PDB entry 7C7L | electron microscopy, 3.30 A resolution | chains A and C of the 5 polymer chains in the assembly

Chain A:
Molecule: CRISPR-associated protein Cas14a.1
Organism: uncultured archaeon
UniProtKB: A0A482D308 (A0A482D308_9ARCH); numbering as in UniProt (aligned over 1-529)
Sequence (539 residues; each row starts with the number of its first residue; numbers below 1 keep their minus sign (Met-9 is residue -9)):
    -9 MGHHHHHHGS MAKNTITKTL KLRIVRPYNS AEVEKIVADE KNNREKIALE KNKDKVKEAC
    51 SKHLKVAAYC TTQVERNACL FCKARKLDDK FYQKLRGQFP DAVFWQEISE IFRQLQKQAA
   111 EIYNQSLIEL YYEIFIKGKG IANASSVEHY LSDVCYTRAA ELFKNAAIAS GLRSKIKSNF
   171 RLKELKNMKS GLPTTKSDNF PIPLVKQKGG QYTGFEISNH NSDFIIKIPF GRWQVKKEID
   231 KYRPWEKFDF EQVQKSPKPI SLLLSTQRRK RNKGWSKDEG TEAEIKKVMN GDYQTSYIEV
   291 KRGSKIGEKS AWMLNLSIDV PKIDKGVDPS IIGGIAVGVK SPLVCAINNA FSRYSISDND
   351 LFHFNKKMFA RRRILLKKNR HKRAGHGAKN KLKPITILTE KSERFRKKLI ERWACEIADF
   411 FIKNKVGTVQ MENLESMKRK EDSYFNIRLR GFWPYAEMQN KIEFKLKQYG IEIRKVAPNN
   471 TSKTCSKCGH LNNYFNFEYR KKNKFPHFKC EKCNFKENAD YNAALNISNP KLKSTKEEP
Disordered / not traced: -9 to 2, 40-46, 57-60, 440-442, 504-507, 524-529
Differences from the reference sequence: initiating methionine (-9); expression tag (-8 to 0); engineered mutation Ala326 (Asp in A0A482D308)
Bound ions: Zn2+ site 1: Cys50, His53, Cys69, Cys72; Zn2+ site 2: Cys475, Cys478, Cys500, Cys503
Curated features (UniProtKB/Swiss-Prot):
  - region: Ile313 to Ile321 (Linker), Thr474 to Asn508 (Target nucleic acid-binding (TNB)), Ala509 to Pro529 (RuvC-II)
  - active site: Glu422, Arg490, Asp510
  - binding site (Zn(2+)): Cys50, His53, Cys69, Cys72, Cys475, Cys478, Cys500, Cys503
  - mutagenesis: Leu39 to Cys72 (About 15% cleavage of target dsDNA), Ile118 to Ile126 (Loss of cleavage of target dsDNA cleavage, binds sgRNA; when associated with R-178), Ile118 (I118R: Almost complete loss of target dsDNA cleavage), Tyr122 (Y122A: About 80% cleavage of target dsDNA), Ile126 (I126R: About 60% cleavage of target dsDNA), Tyr146 (Y146A: No cleavage of target dsDNA cleavage), Met178 (M178R: About 40% cleavage of target dsDNA, loss of cleavage, binds sgRNA; when associated with 118-R--R-126), Gln197 (Q197A: About 30% cleavage of target dsDNA), Lys198 (K198A: About 8% cleavage of target dsDNA), Ser286 (S286A: Nearly wild-type cleavage of target dsDNA), Leu366 to Lys383 (No cleavage of target dsDNA cleavage), Glu422 (E422A: No cleavage of target ssDNA), 3 further mutagenesis entries in UniProt

Chain C:
Molecule: sgRNA
Organism: uncultured archaeon
Sequence (180 nucleotides; row label = number of the first residue in the row):
     3 UUCACUGAUA AAGUGGAGAA CCGCUUCACC AAAAGCUGUC CCUUAGGGGA UUAGAACUUG
    63 AGUGAAGGUG GGCUGCUUGC AUCAGCCUAA UGUCGAGAAG UGCUUUCUUC GGAAAGUAAC
   123 CCUCGAAACA AAUUCAUUUG AAAGAAUGAA GGAAUGCAAC GGAAAUUAGG UGCGCUUGGC
Disordered / not traced: 3-22, 34-60, 134-150

How chain A and chain C interact:
Contacting residue pairs (145):
  Thr7(A) with G163(C), hydrogen bond to the base
  Lys8(A) with G163(C), salt bridge to the phosphate
  Thr9(A) with G163(C), hydrogen bond to the sugar; G164(C), hydrogen bond to the sugar
  Lys11(A) with G164(C), hydrogen bond to the phosphate; A165(C), salt bridge to the phosphate
  Arg13(A) with G77(C), salt bridge to the phosphate; C78(C), sugar contact; U79(C), phosphate contact
  Val15(A) with G153(C), base contact
  Arg16(A) with A152(C), phosphate contact; G153(C), salt bridge to the phosphate
  Val27(A) with G153(C), phosphate contact
  Lys31(A) with G153(C), salt bridge to the phosphate; G154(C), salt bridge to the phosphate
  Glu65(A) with A86(C), sugar contact
  Arg66(A) with A155(C), sugar contact; A156(C), salt bridge to the phosphate; U157(C), salt bridge to the phosphate
  Asn67(A) with G154(C), hydrogen bond to the base; A155(C), sugar contact
  Cys72(A) with G154(C), sugar contact
  Lys73(A) with G154(C), sugar contact
  Lys76(A) with A132(C), base contact; A133(C), hydrogen bond to the sugar; G154(C), sugar contact
  Leu77(A) with A152(C), sugar contact
  Asp79(A) with A151(C), phosphate contact
  Tyr82(A) with A152(C), hydrogen bond to the sugar
  Arg86(A) with A152(C), base contact
  Phe94(A) with A152(C), base contact
  Trp95(A) with A151(C), stacking on the base; A152(C), hydrogen bond to the base
  Gln96(A) with A151(C), base contact
  Ser99(A) with A151(C), hydrogen bond to the base
  Tyr113(A) with A166(C), hydrogen bond to the sugar; A167(C), sugar contact
  Lys165(A) with A165(C), hydrogen bond to the sugar; A166(C), hydrogen bond to the sugar
  Asn169(A) with A166(C), hydrogen bond to the sugar; A167(C), sugar contact
  Arg171(A) with U168(C), sugar contact
  Ser180(A) with U168(C), sugar contact; U169(C), phosphate contact
  Gly181(A) with U168(C), sugar contact; U169(C), hydrogen bond to the phosphate
  Pro183(A) with A167(C), sugar contact; U168(C), phosphate contact
  Thr184(A) with A167(C), phosphate contact; U168(C), hydrogen bond to the phosphate
  Thr185(A) with A166(C), phosphate contact; A167(C), hydrogen bond to the phosphate
  Asn189(A) with A166(C), phosphate contact
  Phe190(A) with A166(C), phosphate contact
  Pro191(A) with A165(C), sugar contact; A166(C), sugar contact
  Asp213(A) with G153(C), hydrogen bond to the base
  Leu253(A) with G153(C), base contact
  Leu254(A) with G153(C), base contact
  Ser255(A) with U79(C), phosphate contact; G153(C), hydrogen bond to the base
  Thr256(A) with G153(C), hydrogen bond to the base
  Gln257(A) with G153(C), hydrogen bond to the sugar
  Arg258(A) with C78(C), salt bridge to the phosphate; U79(C), salt bridge to the phosphate; U80(C), salt bridge to the phosphate
  Arg259(A) with U79(C), hydrogen bond to the base; C162(C), hydrogen bond to the base
  Arg261(A) with A156(C), salt bridge to the phosphate; U157(C), salt bridge to the phosphate
  Asn262(A) with U79(C), hydrogen bond to the base; A161(C), base contact
  Thr271(A) with C162(C), base contact; G163(C), phosphate contact
  Glu272(A) with C162(C), hydrogen bond to the base
  Glu289(A) with A165(C), hydrogen bond to the sugar
  Lys291(A) with A165(C), phosphate contact; A166(C), salt bridge to the phosphate
  Lys295(A) with G127(C), salt bridge to the phosphate; A128(C), phosphate contact
  Lys299(A) with A151(C), base contact
  Ser300(A) with A151(C), base contact
  Asn305(A) with G164(C), hydrogen bond to the sugar
  Ser307(A) with G163(C), base contact
  His353(A) with C82(C), hydrogen bond to the phosphate; A83(C), salt bridge to the phosphate
  Lys357(A) with A83(C), salt bridge to the phosphate
  Arg363(A) with U93(C), hydrogen bond to the base
  Leu365(A) with U93(C), base contact
  Leu366(A) with U93(C), phosphate contact; G94(C), phosphate contact
  Lys367(A) with C123(C), hydrogen bond to the base; G174(C), sugar contact
  Lys368(A) with G174(C), phosphate contact; C175(C), sugar contact
  Lys372(A) with U93(C), hydrogen bond to the phosphate; G94(C), phosphate contact
  Arg373(A) with G94(C), salt bridge to the phosphate; U95(C), base contact; A128(C), base contact
  Ala374(A) with C122(C), phosphate contact; C123(C), phosphate contact
  Gly375(A) with C122(C), phosphate contact; C123(C), hydrogen bond to the phosphate; C124(C), hydrogen bond to the base
  His376(A) with C96(C), stacking on the base; G97(C), hydrogen bond to the base; C123(C), hydrogen bond to the phosphate; U125(C), base contact; C126(C), hydrogen bond to the base; G127(C), base contact
  Gly377(A) with C123(C), hydrogen bond to the phosphate; C124(C), base contact; U125(C), phosphate contact
  Ala378(A) with C123(C), sugar contact; U125(C), hydrogen bond to the phosphate
  Lys379(A) with U125(C), phosphate contact; G127(C), salt bridge to the phosphate
  Asn380(A) with C96(C), base contact; G127(C), base contact; A128(C), base contact
  Lys381(A) with C123(C), base contact
  Leu382(A) with C123(C), base contact
  Lys383(A) with A128(C), hydrogen bond to the base
  Pro384(A) with U93(C), sugar contact
  Lys391(A) with G74(C), sugar contact; C75(C), salt bridge to the phosphate
  Arg394(A) with U80(C), phosphate contact; G81(C), salt bridge to the phosphate
  Phe395(A) with G81(C), sugar contact; C82(C), sugar contact
  Lys397(A) with G164(C), salt bridge to the phosphate
  Lys398(A) with U80(C), base contact; G81(C), sugar contact; A161(C), hydrogen bond to the base; C162(C), hydrogen bond to the sugar
  Glu401(A) with A161(C), hydrogen bond to the sugar; C162(C), sugar contact
  Arg402(A) with A160(C), sugar contact
  Cys405(A) with A161(C), sugar contact; C162(C), phosphate contact
  Lys451(A) with G164(C), salt bridge to the phosphate
  Phe454(A) with G163(C), base contact
  Lys455(A) with C162(C), salt bridge to the phosphate
  Gln458(A) with G163(C), phosphate contact
Interface residues without a listed pair, chain A (94 interface residues in all): Arg75, Glu174, Lys179, Leu182, Lys186, Glu274, Trp302, Arg361
Interface residues without a listed pair, chain C (45 interface residues in all): A98, U173

In short:
94 residues of chain A face 45 of chain C across their interface; the contacts include 41 hydrogen bonds, 24
salt bridges and 2 aromatic stacking contacts. Polar contacts include Thr7(A)-G163(C), Asn67(A)-G154(C) and
Trp95(A)-A152(C).
Chain A is CRISPR-associated protein Cas14a.1 and chain C is sgRNA, both from uncultured archaeon; the
structure, Cryo-EM structure of the Cas12f1-sgRNA-target DNA complex, was determined by electron microscopy.
